Entry 8E0M (X-ray diffraction, 4.00 A resolution); this record covers chains B and C of the 3 polymer chains in the assembly.

== Chain B (and C) ==
Name: BGL15
From: synthetic construct
Notes: chain C of this document is another copy of the same molecule, construct and numbering; everything in this record applies to it too
Sequence (173 residues; numbered 1 to 173; the number before each row is that of its first residue):
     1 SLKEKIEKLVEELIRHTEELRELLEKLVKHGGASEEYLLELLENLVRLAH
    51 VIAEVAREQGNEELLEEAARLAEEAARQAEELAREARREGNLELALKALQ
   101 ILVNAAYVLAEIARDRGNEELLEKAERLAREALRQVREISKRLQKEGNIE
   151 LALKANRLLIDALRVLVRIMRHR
Unresolved in the structure: 1-2, 172-173 (chain C: 29-34, 171-173)

== Interface between chain B and chain C ==
Contacting residue pairs (8):
  T17(B) with N156(C)
  Y37(B) with L153(C)
  E40(B) with L153(C)
  L41(B) with L153(C), hydrophobic
  N44(B) with L153(C); N156(C), hydrogen bond; R157(C)
  V51(B) with R164(C)
Other interface residues (no listed pair), chain B (9 interface residues in all): L13, L23, L24
Other interface residues (no listed pair), chain C (7 interface residues in all): I149, I160, L163

== Overview ==
9 residues of chain B face 7 of chain C across their interface; the contacts include 1 hydrogen bond. Its one
hydrogen-bonded contact is N44(B)-N156(C).
Both chains are BGL15 (synthetic construct). Entry 8E0M (Homotrimeric variant of tcTRP9, BGL15) was determined
by X-ray diffraction, deposited together with 8E0L, 8E0N, 8E0O and 8E12.
